3WL8 - chain A; structure by X-ray diffraction, 1.60 A resolution.

== Chain A ==
Protein: Oxidized polyvinyl alcohol hydrolase
Organism: Pseudomonas sp
Notes: EC 3.7.1.7
Reference sequence: Q9LCQ7 (OPH_PSESP); residues -1 to 348 here correspond to UniProt positions 30-379 (UniProt number = residue number + 31)
Sequence (364 residues; row label = number of the first residue in the row; numbers below 1 keep their minus sign (Ala-4 is residue -4)):
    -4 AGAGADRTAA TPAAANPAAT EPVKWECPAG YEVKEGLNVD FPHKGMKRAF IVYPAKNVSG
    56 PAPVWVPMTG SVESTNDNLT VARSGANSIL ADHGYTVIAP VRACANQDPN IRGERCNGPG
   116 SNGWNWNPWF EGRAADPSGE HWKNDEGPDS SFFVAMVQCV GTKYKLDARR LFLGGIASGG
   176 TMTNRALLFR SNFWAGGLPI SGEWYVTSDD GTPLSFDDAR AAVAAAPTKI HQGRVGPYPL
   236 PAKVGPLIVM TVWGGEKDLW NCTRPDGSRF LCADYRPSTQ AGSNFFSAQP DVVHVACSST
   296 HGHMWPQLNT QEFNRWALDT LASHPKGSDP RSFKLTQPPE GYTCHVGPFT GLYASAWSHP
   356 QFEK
Not modelled in the structure: -4 to 17, 354-359
Differences from the reference sequence: expression tag (-4 to -2, 349-359); engineered mutation Ala172 (Ser203 in Q9LCQ7)
Cystine bridges: Cys22-Cys154, Cys99-Cys111, Cys257-Cys267, Cys292-Cys339
Residues lining bound ligands: octanoic acid (caprylic acid) (OCA): Ser66, Asn120, Trp121, Ala172, Ser173, Tyr200, Trp255, Cys257, Cys267, Ala268, Tyr270, His298
UniProt features mapped onto this chain:
  - active site: Ser278 (Charge relay system)

== Summary ==
Bound to chain A: octanoic acid (caprylic acid). UniProt lists active-site residue Ser278.
Chain A is Oxidized polyvinyl alcohol hydrolase (Pseudomonas sp); the structure, Crystal Structure of pOPH
S172A with octanoic acid, was determined by X-ray diffraction (same publication as 3WL5, 3WL6, 3WL7 and 3WLA).
